PDB entry 7ZKM | X-ray diffraction, 2.00 A resolution | chains H and A of the 4 polymer chains in the assembly

== Chain H ==
Name: Thrombin heavy chain
From: Homo sapiens
Notes: EC 3.4.21.5
UniProtKB: P00734 (THRB_HUMAN); the construct lacks a stretch of the UniProt sequence and is renumbered around it, so the offset changes along the chain: 16-36 = UniProt 364-384; 37-60 = UniProt 386-409; 61-77 = UniProt 419-435; 78-97 = UniProt 437-456; 6 more segments
Sequence (259 residues; each row starts with the number of its first residue; note: 5 numbers in that range are skipped by the numbering (no residue carries them; nothing is unmodelled there); a row labelled like 60A-60I holds insertion residues (60A, then the next letters in order)):
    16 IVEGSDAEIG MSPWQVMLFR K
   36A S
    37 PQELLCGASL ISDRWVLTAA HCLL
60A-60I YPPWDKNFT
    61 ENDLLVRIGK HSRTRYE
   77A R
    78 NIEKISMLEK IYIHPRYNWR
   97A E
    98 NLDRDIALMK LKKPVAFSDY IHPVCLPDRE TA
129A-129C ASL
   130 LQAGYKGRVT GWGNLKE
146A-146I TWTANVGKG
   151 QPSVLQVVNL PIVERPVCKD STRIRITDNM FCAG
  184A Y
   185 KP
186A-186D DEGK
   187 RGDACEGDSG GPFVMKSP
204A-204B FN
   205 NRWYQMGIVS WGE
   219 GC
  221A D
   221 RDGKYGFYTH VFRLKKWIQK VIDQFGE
Disordered / not traced: 146A-146I
Disulfide bonds: Cys42-Cys58, Cys168-Cys182, Cys191-Cys220
Glycans and other covalent adducts: compound 0G6 linked to His57, Ser195; N-acetylglucosamine (NAG) linked to Asn60G
Metal / ion sites: Na+: Arg221, Lys224
Ligand contacts: 0G6 (D-phenylalanyl-N-[(2S,3S)-6-{[amino(iminio)methyl]amino}-1-chloro-2-hydroxyhexan-3-yl]-L-prolinamide): Cys42, Tyr60A, Trp60D, Glu97A, Asn98, Leu99, Ile174, Asp189, Ala190, Cys191, Glu192, Gly193, Asp194, Val213, Ser214, Trp215, Gly216, Gly219, Cys220, Gly226
Curated features (UniProtKB/Swiss-Prot):
  - region: Ala183 to Val200 (High affinity receptor-binding region which is also known as the TP508 peptide)
  - active site (Charge relay system): His57, Asp102, Ser195
  - glycosylation: Asn60G (N-linked (GlcNAc...) (complex) asparagine)
Reported in the primary citation:
  - binding site for TBA-NNp/DDp (chain A): Arg75, Tyr76, Glu77, Tyr117
  - binding site for TBA-NNp/DDp: Tyr89 to Arg97, Trp237 to Phe245

== Chain A ==
Molecule: TBA-NNp/DDp
Sequence (15 nucleotides; each row starts with the number of its first residue):
     1 GGTTGGTGTG GTTGG
Disordered / not traced: 7-9
Glycans and other covalent adducts: compound JL0 linked to DG1; compound JKR linked to DG15
Metal / ion sites: K+: DG1, DG2, DG5, DG11, DG14, DG15

== Interface between chain H and chain A ==
Residue-residue contacts (20):
  Ile24(H) - DT12(A)  sugar contact
  His71(H) - DT12(A)  base contact
  Thr74(H) - DT4(A)  sugar contact
  Thr74(H) - DG5(A)  phosphate contact
  Arg75(H) - DT4(A)  hydrogen bond to the base
  Arg75(H) - DG5(A)  hydrogen bond to the base
  Arg75(H) - DG11(A)  base contact
  Arg75(H) - DT12(A)  base contact
  Arg75(H) - DT13(A)  hydrogen bond to the base
  Tyr76(H) - DT3(A)  stacking on the base
  Tyr76(H) - DT4(A)  hydrogen bond to the sugar
  Glu77(H) - DT12(A)  hydrogen bond to the base
  Arg77A(H) - DT4(A)  base contact
  Arg77A(H) - DT13(A)  hydrogen bond to the base
  Arg77A(H) - DG14(A)  hydrogen bond to the sugar
  Asn78(H) - DT13(A)  sugar contact
  Asn78(H) - DG14(A)  phosphate contact
  Ile79(H) - DT12(A)  sugar contact
  Ile79(H) - DT13(A)  sugar contact
  Tyr117(H) - DT12(A)  hydrogen bond to the phosphate
Also at the interface, not in a pair above, chain H (11 interface residues in all): Ile82
Also at the interface, not in a pair above, chain A (8 interface residues in all): DG2

== In short ==
11 residues of chain H and 8 residues of chain A are in contact; the contacts include 8 hydrogen bonds and 1
aromatic stacking contact. Polar pairs include Arg75(H)-DT4(A), Arg75(H)-DG5(A) and Arg75(H)-DT13(A). The
paper reports a binding site for TBA-NNp/DDp (chain A) at Arg75(H), Tyr76(H) and Glu77(H) among others; a
binding site for TBA-NNp/DDp at Tyr89(H) and Trp237(H).
Chain H is Thrombin heavy chain (Homo sapiens) and chain A is TBA-NNp/DDp; the structure, X-ray structure of
the complex between human alpha thrombin and a pseudo-cyclic thrombin binding aptamer (TBA-NNp/DDp) ..., was
determined by X-ray diffraction (same publication as 7ZKL, 7ZKN and 7ZKO).
